PDB entry 4WB9 | X-ray diffraction, 2.07 A resolution | chain A

# Chain A
Name: Retinal dehydrogenase 1
Organism: Homo sapiens
Notes: EC 1.2.1.36
UniProtKB: P00352 (AL1A1_HUMAN); residues 1-501 here = UniProt positions 1-501
Sequence (501 residues; numbered 1 to 501; the number before each row is that of its first residue):
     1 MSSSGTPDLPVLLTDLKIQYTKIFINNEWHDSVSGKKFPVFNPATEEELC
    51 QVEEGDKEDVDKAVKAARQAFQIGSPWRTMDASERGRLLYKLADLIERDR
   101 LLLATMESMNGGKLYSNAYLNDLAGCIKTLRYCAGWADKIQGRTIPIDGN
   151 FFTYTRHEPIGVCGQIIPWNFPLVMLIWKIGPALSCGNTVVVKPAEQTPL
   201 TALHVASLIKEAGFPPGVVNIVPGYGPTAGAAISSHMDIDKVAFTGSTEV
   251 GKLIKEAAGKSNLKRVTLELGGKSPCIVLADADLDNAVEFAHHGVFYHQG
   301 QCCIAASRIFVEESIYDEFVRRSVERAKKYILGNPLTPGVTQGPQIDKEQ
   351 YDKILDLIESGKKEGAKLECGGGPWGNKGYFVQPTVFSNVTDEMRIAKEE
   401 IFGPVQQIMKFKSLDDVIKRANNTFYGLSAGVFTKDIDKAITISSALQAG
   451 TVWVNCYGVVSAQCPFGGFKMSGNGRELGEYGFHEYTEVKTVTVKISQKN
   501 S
Not modelled in the structure: 1-8
Residues lining bound ligands: NADH (NAI; 1,4-dihydronicotinamide adenine dinucleotide): Ile166, Ile167, Pro168, Trp169, Asn170, Lys193, Pro194, Ala195, Glu196, Gln197, Tyr225, Gly226, Pro227, Gly230, Ala231, Phe244, Thr245, Gly246, Ser247, Val250, Leu253, Ile254, Glu269, Leu270, Gly271, Cys303, Glu349, Gln350, Lys353, Glu400, Phe402
Swiss-Prot annotation at these positions:
  - active site: Glu269 (Proton acceptor), Cys303 (Nucleophile)
  - binding site (NAD(+)): Ile167 to Asn170, Lys193 to Glu196, Gly226, Pro227, Gly246, Ser247, Glu269 to Gly271, Glu349 to Lys353, Glu400 to Phe402
  - site: Asn170 (Transition state stabilizer)
  - modified residue: Ser2 (N-acetylserine), Lys91 (N6-acetyllysine), Lys128 (N6-acetyllysine), Lys252 (N6-acetyllysine), Thr337 (Phosphothreonine), Lys353 (N6-acetyllysine), Lys367 (N6-acetyllysine), Lys410 (N6-acetyllysine), Ser413 (Phosphoserine), Lys419 (N6-acetyllysine), Lys435 (N6-acetyllysine), Lys495 (N6-acetyllysine)
  - mutagenesis: Cys302 (C302A/S: Does not prevent inhibition by duocarmycin analogs), Gly458 (G458N: No significant effect on aldehyde dehydrogenase activity. Prevents the inhibition by ALDH1A1-specific inhibitors)
From the paper describing this entry:
  - contacts within the chain: Asn121-Tyr297 (hydrogen bond)
  - catalytic residues: Cys303 (citing earlier work)
  - mutagenesis - N121S: unchanged catalytic activity

# Summary
Chain A binds NADH. Curated annotation (UniProt) lists active-site residues Glu269 and Cys303, 23 NAD+-binding
residues and 2 mutagenesis sites. From the paper: the catalytic residue Cys303; N121S leaves catalytic
activity unchanged.
Chain A is Retinal dehydrogenase 1 (Homo sapiens); the structure, Human ALDH1A1 complexed with NADH, was
determined by X-ray diffraction together with 4WJ9 from the same study.
